Entry 1MER (X-ray diffraction, 1.90 A resolution); this record covers chains A and B.

[Chain A (and B)]
Name: HIV-1 protease
From: Human immunodeficiency virus 1
Notes: EC 3.4.23.16; chain B of this document is another copy of the same molecule, construct and numbering; everything in this record applies to it too
UniProtKB: P03366 (POL_HV1B1); residues 1-99 here correspond to UniProt positions 57-155 (UniProt number = residue number + 56)
Chain sequence (99 residues; numbered 1 to 99; the number before each row is that of its first residue):
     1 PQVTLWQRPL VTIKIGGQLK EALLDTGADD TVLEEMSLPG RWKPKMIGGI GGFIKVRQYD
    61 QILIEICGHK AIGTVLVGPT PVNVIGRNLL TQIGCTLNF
Construct notes: engineered mutation Val84 (Ile140 in P03366)
Residues lining bound ligands: dmp450(inhibitor of dupont merck) (DMQ; [4-R-(-4-alpha,5-alpha,6-beta,7-beta)]-hexahydro-5,6-bis(hydroxy)-1,3-bis([(3-amino)phenyl]methyl)-4,7-bis(phenylmethyl)-2H-1,3-diazepinone): Arg8, Leu23, Asp25, Gly27, Ala28, Asp29, Asp30, Val32, Ile47, Gly48, Gly49, Ile50, Pro81, Val82, Val84

[Chain A / chain B interface]
Contacting residue pairs - 88 pairs, chain A then chain B:
  Pro1(A) with Leu97(B); Asn98(B); Phe99(B), hydrogen bond (backbone-backbone)
  Gln2(A) with Thr96(B); Leu97(B); Asn98(B)
  Val3(A) with Thr96(B); Leu97(B), hydrogen bond (backbone-backbone)
  Leu5(A) with Arg87(B), hydrogen bond (backbone-side chain); Thr91(B), hydrogen bond (backbone-side chain); Cys95(B)
  Trp6(A) with Arg87(B), hydrogen bond (backbone-side chain); Thr91(B)
  Gln7(A) with Arg87(B)
  Arg8(A) with Gly27(B), hydrogen bond (side chain-backbone); Asp29(B), salt bridge; Arg87(B)
  Pro9(A) with Thr26(B); Arg87(B)
  Leu23(A) with Gly27(B)
  Leu24(A) with Thr26(B), hydrogen bond (backbone-side chain); Leu97(B), hydrophobic; Phe99(B), hydrophobic
  Asp25(A) with Asp25(B); Thr26(B); Gly27(B)
  Thr26(A) with Leu5(B); Pro9(B); Leu24(B), hydrogen bond (side chain-backbone); Asp25(B); Thr26(B), hydrogen bond (side chain-backbone); Leu97(B)
  Gly27(A) with Leu23(B); Asp25(B)
  Asp29(A) with Arg8(B), salt bridge
  Gly49(A) with Ile50(B)
  Ile50(A) with Gly49(B); Ile50(B), hydrogen bond (backbone-backbone); Ile54(B), hydrophobic; Thr80(B)
  Gly51(A) with Ile50(B); Gly51(B); Gly52(B); Ile54(B)
  Gly52(A) with Ile50(B); Gly51(B)
  Ile54(A) with Gly51(B)
  Cys67(A) with Phe99(B), hydrophobic
  His69(A) with Phe99(B)
  Thr80(A) with Ile50(B)
  Pro81(A) with Gly49(B)
  Arg87(A) with Leu5(B), hydrogen bond (side chain-backbone); Trp6(B), hydrogen bond (side chain-backbone); Gln7(B); Arg8(B)
  Leu90(A) with Leu5(B), hydrophobic
  Thr91(A) with Leu5(B); Trp6(B)
  Ile93(A) with Phe99(B)
  Gly94(A) with Asn98(B)
  Cys95(A) with Leu5(B); Leu97(B), hydrophobic; Asn98(B); Phe99(B), hydrophobic
  Thr96(A) with Gln2(B); Val3(B); Thr4(B); Thr96(B); Leu97(B); Asn98(B), hydrogen bond (backbone-backbone)
  Leu97(A) with Pro1(B); Gln2(B); Val3(B), hydrogen bond (backbone-backbone); Leu24(B), hydrophobic; Cys95(B), hydrophobic; Thr96(B); Leu97(B), hydrophobic
  Asn98(A) with Pro1(B); Gln2(B), hydrogen bond; Gly94(B); Cys95(B); Thr96(B), hydrogen bond (backbone-backbone); Asn98(B)
  Phe99(A) with Pro1(B), hydrogen bond (backbone-backbone); Val3(B), hydrophobic; Cys67(B), hydrophobic; His69(B); Cys95(B), hydrophobic
Interface residues without a listed pair, chain A (38 interface residues in all): Thr4, Val11, Val32, Gly48, Phe53
Interface residues without a listed pair, chain B (38 interface residues in all): Val11, Val32, Ile47, Phe53, Pro81, Leu90, Ile93

[Overview]
Chain A and chain B each contribute 38 residues to their interface; the contacts include 17 hydrogen bonds and
2 salt bridges. Polar contacts include Arg8(A)-Asp29(B), Leu5(A)-Arg87(B) and Leu5(A)-Thr91(B). Bound to chain
A: dmp450(inhibitor of dupont merck).
Chain A and chain B are both HIV-1 protease (Human immunodeficiency virus 1); the structure, HIV-1 mutant
(I84V) protease complexed with DMP450, was determined by X-ray diffraction, deposited together with 1MES, 1MET
and 1MEU.
